1GW7 - chains B and K of the 12 polymer chains in the assembly; structure by electron microscopy, 13.50 A resolution (very low resolution: no residue pairs are listed; an interface is given only as per-side residue counts).

== Chain B (and K) ==
Name: Major capsid protein
Organism: Bacteriophage PRD1
Notes: chain K of this document is another copy of the same molecule, construct and numbering; everything in this record applies to it too
Reference sequence: P22535 (COA3_BPPRD); residues 2002-2395 here correspond to UniProt positions 1-394 (UniProt number = residue number - 2001)
Chain sequence (394 residues; row label = number of the first residue in the row):
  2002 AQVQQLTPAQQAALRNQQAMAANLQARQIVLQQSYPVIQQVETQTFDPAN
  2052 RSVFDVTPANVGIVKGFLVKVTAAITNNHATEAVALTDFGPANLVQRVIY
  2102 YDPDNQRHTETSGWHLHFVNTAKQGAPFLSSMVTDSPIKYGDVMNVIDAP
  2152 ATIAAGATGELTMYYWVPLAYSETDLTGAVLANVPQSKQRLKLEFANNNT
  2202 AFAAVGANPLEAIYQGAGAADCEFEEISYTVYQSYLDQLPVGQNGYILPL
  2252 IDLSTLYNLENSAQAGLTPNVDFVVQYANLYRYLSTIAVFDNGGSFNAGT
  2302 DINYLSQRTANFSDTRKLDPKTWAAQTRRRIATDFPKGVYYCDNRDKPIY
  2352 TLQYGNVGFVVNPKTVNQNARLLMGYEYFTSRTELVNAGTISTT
Unresolved in the structure: 2002-2012, 2386-2395

== How chain B and chain K interact ==
At this resolution (14 A) residue pairs are not listed: 11 residues of chain B and 9 of chain K lie at the interface.

== In short ==
11 residues of chain B face 9 of chain K across their interface.
Both chains are Major capsid protein (Bacteriophage PRD1). Entry 1GW7 (Quasi-atomic resolution model of
bacteriophage PRD1 capsid, obtained by combined cryo-EM and X-ray crystallography) was determined by electron
microscopy together with 1GW8 from the same study.
